Entry 8Y6U (electron microscopy, 3.97 A resolution); this record covers chains 2 and D of the 11 polymer chains in the assembly.

# Chain 2
Molecule: Template promoter DNA
Organism: Escherichia coli
Sequence (92 nucleotides; row label = number of the first residue in the row):
     2 TGCATCCGTG AGTCGAGGGT AATAAGGTAT TTGCTGGTAG AAGCTCAACG GACAATTTAT
    62 AATGGCTCAG ATTAAAAAAA CTAATAGGTT AC
Not modelled in the structure: 71-93

# Chain D
Protein: DNA-directed RNA polymerase subunit beta'
Organism: Escherichia coli K-12
Notes: EC 2.7.7.6
UniProtKB: P0A8T7 (RPOC_ECOLI); numbering as in UniProt (aligned over 1-1407)
Chain sequence (1407 residues; row label = number of the first residue in the row):
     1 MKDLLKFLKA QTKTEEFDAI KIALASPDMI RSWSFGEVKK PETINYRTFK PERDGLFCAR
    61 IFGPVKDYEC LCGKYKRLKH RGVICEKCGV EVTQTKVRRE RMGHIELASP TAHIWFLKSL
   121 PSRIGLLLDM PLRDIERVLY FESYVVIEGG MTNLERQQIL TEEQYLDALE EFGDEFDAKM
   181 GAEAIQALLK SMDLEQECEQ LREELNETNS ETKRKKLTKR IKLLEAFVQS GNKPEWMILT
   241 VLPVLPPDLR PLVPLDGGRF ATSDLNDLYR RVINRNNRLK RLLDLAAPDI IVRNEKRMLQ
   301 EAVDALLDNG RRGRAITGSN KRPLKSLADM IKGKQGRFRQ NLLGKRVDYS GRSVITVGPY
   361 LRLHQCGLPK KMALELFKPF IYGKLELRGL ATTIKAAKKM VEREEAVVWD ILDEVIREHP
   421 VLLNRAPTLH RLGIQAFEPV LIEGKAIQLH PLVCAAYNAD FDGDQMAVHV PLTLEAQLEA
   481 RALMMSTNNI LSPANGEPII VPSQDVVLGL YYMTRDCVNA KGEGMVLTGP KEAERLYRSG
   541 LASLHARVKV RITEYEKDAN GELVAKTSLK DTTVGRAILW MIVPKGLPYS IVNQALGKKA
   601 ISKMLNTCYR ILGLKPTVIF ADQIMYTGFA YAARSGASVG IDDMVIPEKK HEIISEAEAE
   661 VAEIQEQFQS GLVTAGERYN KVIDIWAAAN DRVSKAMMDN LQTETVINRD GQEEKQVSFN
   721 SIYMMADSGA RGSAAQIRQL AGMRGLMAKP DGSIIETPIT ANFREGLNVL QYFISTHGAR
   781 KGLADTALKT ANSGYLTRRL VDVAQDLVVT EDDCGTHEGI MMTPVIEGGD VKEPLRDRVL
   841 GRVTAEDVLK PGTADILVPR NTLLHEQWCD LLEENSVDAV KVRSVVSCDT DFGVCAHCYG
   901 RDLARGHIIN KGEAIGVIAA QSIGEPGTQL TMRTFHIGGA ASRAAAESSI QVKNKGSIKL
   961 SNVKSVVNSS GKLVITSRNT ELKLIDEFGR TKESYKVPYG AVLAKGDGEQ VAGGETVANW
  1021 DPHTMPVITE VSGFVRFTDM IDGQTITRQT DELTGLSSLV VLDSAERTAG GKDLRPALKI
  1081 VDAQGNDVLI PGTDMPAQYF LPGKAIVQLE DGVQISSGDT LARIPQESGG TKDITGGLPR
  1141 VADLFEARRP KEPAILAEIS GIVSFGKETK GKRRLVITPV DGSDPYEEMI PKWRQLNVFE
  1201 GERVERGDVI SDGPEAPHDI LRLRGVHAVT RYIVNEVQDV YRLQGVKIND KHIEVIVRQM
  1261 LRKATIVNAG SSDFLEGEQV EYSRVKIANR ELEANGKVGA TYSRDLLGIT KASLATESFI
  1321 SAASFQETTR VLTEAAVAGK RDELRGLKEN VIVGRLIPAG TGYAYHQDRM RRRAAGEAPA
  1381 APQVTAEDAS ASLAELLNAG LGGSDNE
Not modelled in the structure: 1-14, 121, 359, 933-947, 1127-1136, 1184, 1377-1407
Curated features (UniProtKB/Swiss-Prot):
  - binding site (Zn(2+)): Cys70, Cys72, Cys85, Cys88, Cys814, Cys888, Cys895, Cys898
  - binding site (Mg(2+)): Asp460, Asp462, Asp464
  - modified residue: Lys983 (N6-acetyllysine)

# Chain 2 / chain D interface
Contacting residue pairs - 24 pairs, chain 2 then chain D:
  DC8(2) with Lys118(D), salt bridge to the phosphate; Arg1330(D), phosphate contact
  DG9(2) with Arg311(D), salt bridge to the phosphate; Lys332(D), salt bridge to the phosphate; Glu1327(D), phosphate contact; Arg1330(D), salt bridge to the phosphate
  DT10(2) with Tyr795(D), phosphate contact; Gln1326(D), phosphate contact; Glu1327(D), hydrogen bond to the phosphate
  DG11(2) with Arg339(D), salt bridge to the phosphate; Ala791(D), phosphate contact; Tyr795(D), sugar contact
  DA12(2) with Lys334(D), salt bridge to the phosphate; Thr790(D), hydrogen bond to the base; Ala791(D), base contact
  DG13(2) with Lys334(D), phosphate contact
  DT14(2) with Arg352(D), hydrogen bond to the base; Ala426(D), base contact
  DC15(2) with Arg346(D), salt bridge to the phosphate; Arg352(D), hydrogen bond to the sugar
  DG20(2) with Arg259(D), salt bridge to the phosphate
  DT21(2) with Arg259(D), salt bridge to the phosphate; Asn320(D), hydrogen bond to the base
  DA22(2) with Ser319(D), base contact
Other interface residues (no listed pair), chain 2 (12 interface residues in all): DT2
Other interface residues (no listed pair), chain D (20 interface residues in all): Gly794, Met1189, Thr1328

# In short
Chain 2 and chain D form an interface of 12 and 20 residues respectively, with 5 hydrogen bonds and 9 salt
bridges. Among the polar pairs are DA12(2)-Thr790(D), DT14(2)-Arg352(D) and DT21(2)-Asn320(D). From UniProt: 8
Zn2+-binding residues and 3 Mg2+-binding residues on chain D.
Here chain 2 is Template promoter DNA (Escherichia coli) and chain D is DNA-directed RNA polymerase subunit
beta' (Escherichia coli K-12). Entry 8Y6U (Cryo-EM structure of E.coli transcription initiation complex with
transcription factor GcvA) was determined by electron microscopy.
